Entry 3M9A (X-ray diffraction, 2.50 A resolution); this record covers chain A.

Chain A:
Protein: Putative DNA-binding protein
Organism: Bacillus thuringiensis
Reference sequence: Q8KNP2 (Q8KNP2_BACTI); residues 1-104 here = UniProt positions 1-104
Amino-acid sequence (124 residues; each row starts with the number of its first residue; numbers below 1 keep their minus sign (Met-19 is residue -19)):
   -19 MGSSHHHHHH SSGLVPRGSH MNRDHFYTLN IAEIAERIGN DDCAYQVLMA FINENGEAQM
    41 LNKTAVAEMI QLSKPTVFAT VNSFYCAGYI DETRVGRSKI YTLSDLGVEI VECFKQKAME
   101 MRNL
Unresolved in the structure: -19 to 5, 99-104
Construct notes: expression tag (-19 to 0)
Curated features (UniProtKB/Swiss-Prot):
  - DNA-binding region (HTH): Lys43 to Ile50, Lys54 to Tyr65
  - mutagenesis: Lys43 (K43A: No DNA binding), Ser63 (S63R: No longer dimerizes, decreased DNA-binding; S63W: Dimerizes, decreased DNA binding), Ala67 (A67R: No longer dimerizes, decreased DNA binding; A67W: Dimerizes, decreased DNA binding), Arg74 (R74A: No DNA binding), Arg77 (R77A: No DNA binding), Lys79 (K79A: Decreased DNA binding)
What the authors report for this chain:
  - interface hot spots (mutagenesis) - S63R: decreased binding to chain B
  - interface hot spots (mutagenesis) - S63W, A67W: unchanged binding to chain B
  - mutagenesis - K43A, R74A, R77A: abolished binding to DNA
  - mutagenesis - K79A: decreased binding to DNA

Overview:
From UniProt: a DNA-binding region and 6 mutagenesis sites. From the paper: K43A, R74A and R77A abolish
binding to DNA; S63R reduces binding to chain B; 7 substitutions were tested in all.
Chain A is Putative DNA-binding protein (Bacillus thuringiensis); the structure, Protein structure of type III
plasmid segregation TubR, was determined by X-ray diffraction, deposited together with 3M89, 3M8E, 3M8F and
3M8K.
